Entry 5W5D (X-ray diffraction, 2.50 A resolution); this record covers chains B and E of the 6 polymer chains in the assembly.

== Chain B ==
Protein: Syntaxin-1A
From: Rattus norvegicus
UniProtKB: P32851 (STX1A_RAT); numbering as in UniProt (aligned over 191-256)
Sequence (67 residues; each row starts with the number of its first residue):
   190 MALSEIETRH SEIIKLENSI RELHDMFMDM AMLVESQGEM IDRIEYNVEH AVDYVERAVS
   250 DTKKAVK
Disordered / not traced: 190-191, 246-256
Sequence notes: initiating methionine (190)
UniProt features mapped onto this chain:
  - site: K253, A254 (Microbial infection: Cleavage)
  - cross-link (Glycyl lysine isopeptide (Lys-Gly)): K252 (interchain with G-Cter in SUMO), K253 (interchain with G-Cter in SUMO), K256 (interchain with G-Cter in SUMO)

== Chain E ==
Protein: Complexin-1
From: Rattus norvegicus
UniProtKB: P63041 (CPLX1_RAT); residues 1-83 here = UniProt positions 1-83
Sequence (83 residues; row label = number of the first residue in the row):
     1 MEFVMKQALG GATKDMGKML GGDEEKDPDA AKKEEERQEA LRQAEEERKA KYAKMEAERE
    61 VMRQGIRDKY GIKKKEEREA EAQ
Disordered / not traced: 1-31, 79-83
UniProt features mapped onto this chain:
  - region: R48 to Y70 (Interaction with the SNARE complex)

== Chain B / chain E interface ==
Contacting residue pairs (8; chain B residue first):
  E211(B) - Y70(E)
  D214(B) - Y70(E)  hydrogen bond (backbone-side chain)
  M215(B) - Y70(E)  hydrogen bond (backbone-side chain)
  D218(B) - I66(E)
  D218(B) - K69(E)  salt bridge
  D218(B) - Y70(E)  hydrogen bond
  S225(B) - R59(E)
  M229(B) - R59(E)
Also at the interface, not in a pair above, chain B (7 interface residues in all): L222
Also at the interface, not in a pair above, chain E (5 interface residues in all): M62

== In short ==
The interface between chain B and chain E involves 7 residues on one side and 5 on the other; the contacts
include 3 hydrogen bonds and 1 salt bridge. Among the polar pairs are D218(B)-K69(E), D214(B)-Y70(E) and
M215(B)-Y70(E).
Chain B is Syntaxin-1A and chain E is Complexin-1, both from Rattus norvegicus; the structure, Crystal
structure of the primed SNARE-Complexin-Synaptotagmin-1 C2B complex, was determined by X-ray diffraction (same
publication as 5W5C).
